6J9E - chains B and D of the 10 polymer chains in the assembly; structure by electron microscopy, 3.41 A resolution.

[Chain B]
Protein: DNA-directed RNA polymerase subunit alpha
Source organism: Xanthomonas oryzae pv. oryzae (strain PXO99A)
Notes: EC 2.7.7.6
Reference sequence: B2SQT4 (RPOA_XANOP); residues 1-332 here = UniProt positions 1-332
Chain sequence (346 residues; each row starts with the number of its first residue; numbers below 1 keep their minus sign (Met-13 is residue -13)):
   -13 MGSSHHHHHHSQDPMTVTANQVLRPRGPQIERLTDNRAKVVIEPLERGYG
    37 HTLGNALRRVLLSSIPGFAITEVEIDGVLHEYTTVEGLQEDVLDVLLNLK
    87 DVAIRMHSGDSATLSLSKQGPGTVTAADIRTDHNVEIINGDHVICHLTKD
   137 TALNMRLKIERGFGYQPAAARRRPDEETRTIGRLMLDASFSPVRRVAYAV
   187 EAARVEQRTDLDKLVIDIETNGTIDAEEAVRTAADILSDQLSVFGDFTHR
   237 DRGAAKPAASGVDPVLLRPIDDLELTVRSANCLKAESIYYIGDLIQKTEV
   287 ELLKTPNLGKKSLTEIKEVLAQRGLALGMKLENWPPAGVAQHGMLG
Disordered / not traced: -13 to 8, 156-169, 231-332
Construct notes: initiating methionine (-13); expression tag (-12 to 0)

[Chain D]
Protein: DNA-directed RNA polymerase subunit beta'
Source organism: Xanthomonas oryzae pv. oryzae PXO99A
Notes: EC 2.7.7.6
Reference sequence: B2SQQ2 (RPOC_XANOP); residue numbers follow UniProt; this construct covers 1-1405
Chain sequence (1405 residues; each row starts with the number of its first residue):
     1 MKDLLNLFNQQRQTLDFDAIKIALASPDLIRSWSYGEVKKPETINYRTFK
    51 PERDGLFCAAIFGPIKDYECLCGKYKRMKHRGVVCEKCGTEVTLAKVRRE
   101 RMGHIDLASPVAHIWFLKSLPSRIGLMLDMTLRDIERVLYFEAYVVTEPG
   151 LTPLERRQLLTEEQYLTARQEYNDDFDAAMGAEAVYELLRTIDLQSEMTR
   201 LREEIASTGSETKLKRLTKRIKLIEAFLESGNRPEWMVMTVLPVLPPDLR
   251 PLVPLDGGRFATSDLNDLYRRVINRNNRLRRLLELNAPDIIVRNEKRMLQ
   301 ESVDALLDNGRRGRAITGTNKRPLKSLADMIKGKQGRFRQNLLGKRVDYS
   351 GRSVITVGPYLKLHQCGLPKKMALELFKPFVFAKLQRRGLATTIKAAKKL
   401 VEREEAEVWDILEEVIREHPVLLNRAPTLHRLGIQAFEPVLIEGKAIQLH
   451 PLVCTAFNADFDGDQMAVHVPLSLEAQLEARALMMSTNNILSPANGEPII
   501 VPSQDVVLGLYYMSRALENKKGEGMVFANTSEVKRAYDNRVVELHAKVKV
   551 RITQVDVDAVDGKRTSGTSIVDTTVGRALLSEILPEGLPFQLANTEMTKK
   601 NISRLINSSYRLLGLKDTVVFADKLMYTGYAYATRAGVSIGIDDMLIPDE
   651 KKGILTEAEAEVLEIQEQYQSGLVTAGERYNKVVDIWSRTSERIAKAMMD
   701 TIGTEKVENAKGETIDQKSMNSLYIMADSGARGSQAQIRQLAGMRGLMAR
   751 PDGSIIETPIKANFREGLNVQEYFNSTHGARKGLADTALKTANSGYLTRR
   801 LVDVAQDVVITEIDCGTTEGLIMTPIVEGGDVVEPLKERVLGRVVAEDVY
   851 LPGNDEEPIVTRNTLLDEAWVAKLEDASVQSVKVRSTISCESSFGVCARC
   901 YGRDLARGHQVNIGEAVGVIAAQSIGEPGTQLTMRTFHIGGAASRAAAVD
   951 NITVKTTGSVKFNNLKSVAHASGSLVAVSRSGELSVLDGHGRERERYKLP
  1001 YGATITAKDGDAVKAGQSVANWDPHNHPIVSEVAGFIRFIDFVDGVTVIE
  1051 KTDELTGLASREITDPKRRGAHAKELRPIVRIVDGKGNDLTIPNTDLPAQ
  1101 YLLPPRSIVNLQDGAAVGVGDVVAKIPQEASKTRDITGGLPRVADLFEAR
  1151 KPKDPAILAERSGIISFGKDTKGKQRLIIKDTDGSEHEELIPKYRQIIVF
  1201 EGEHVTKGETVVDGEPSPQDILRLLGVEPLAAYLVKEIQDVYRLQGVKIN
  1251 DKHIEVITRQMLRKVEIVDQGNSKFLNGEQVERQRVIEENARLVKRNELP
  1301 AKYDPVLLGITKASLATESFISAASFQETTRVLTEAAVRGTRDNLRGLKE
  1351 NVIVGRLIPAGTGLAYHAGRRKASGLTDSEMETLSGKPAGAEPVAALADA
  1401 GADEE
Disordered / not traced: 148-155, 317-320, 559-563, 850-859, 934-949, 967-976, 1008-1011, 1025-1138, 1372-1405
Bound ions: Zn2+ site 1: Cys72, Cys85; Mg2+: Asp462 (shared with 1 residue of chain I); Zn2+ site 2: Cys815, Cys890, Cys900
Curated features (UniProtKB/Swiss-Prot):
  - binding site (Zn(2+)): Cys70, Cys72, Cys85, Cys88, Cys815, Cys890, Cys897, Cys900
  - binding site (Mg(2+)): Asp460, Asp462, Asp464
What the authors report for this chain:
  - binding site for the 20-nt RNA strand: Met1

[How chain B and chain D interact]
Residue-residue contacts (20; chain B residue first):
  Arg44(B) with Asp538(D), salt bridge
  Leu48(B) with Asp538(D); Asn539(D)
  Leu79(B) with Ile570(D), hydrophobic
  Asp80(B) with Ile570(D)
  Leu83(B) with Val526(D), hydrophobic; Phe527(D); Ala528(D), hydrophobic; Arg551(D)
  Lys86(B) with Val526(D), hydrogen bond (side chain-backbone); Glu532(D), salt bridge
  Tyr151(B) with Phe527(D); Glu532(D), hydrogen bond; Asn539(D)
  Asp173(B) with Met525(D)
  Ser175(B) with Arg535(D), hydrogen bond
  Ser177(B) with Arg535(D)
  Val179(B) with Arg535(D)
  Arg180(B) with Arg535(D), hydrogen bond (backbone-side chain)
  Arg181(B) with Ser531(D), hydrogen bond
Interface residues without a listed pair, chain B (20 interface residues in all): Arg45, Ser49, Asn84, Asp87, Pro153, Glu192, Thr195
Interface residues without a listed pair, chain D (17 interface residues in all): Lys370, Ala406, Glu443, Ala536, Val541, Glu582

[Overview]
20 residues of chain B and 17 residues of chain D are in contact, with 5 hydrogen bonds and 2 salt bridges.
Polar pairs include Arg44(B)-Asp538(D), Lys86(B)-Glu532(D) and Lys86(B)-Val526(D). UniProt lists 8
Zn2+-binding residues and 3 Mg2+-binding residues on chain D. The paper reports a binding site for the 20-nt
RNA strand at Met1(D).
Here chain B is DNA-directed RNA polymerase subunit alpha (Xanthomonas oryzae pv. oryzae (strain PXO99A)) and
chain D is DNA-directed RNA polymerase subunit beta' (Xanthomonas oryzae pv. oryzae PXO99A). Entry 6J9E
(Cryo-EM structure of Xanthomonos oryzae transcription elongation complex with NusA and the bacteriophage
protein P7) was determined by electron microscopy (same publication as 6J9F).
